Entry 7M8E (electron microscopy, 3.40 A resolution); this record covers chains C and D of the 9 polymer chains in the assembly.

== Chain C ==
Name: DNA-directed RNA polymerase subunit beta
Source organism: Escherichia coli
Notes: EC 2.7.7.6
UniProtKB: P0A8V4 (RPOB_ECO57); residue numbers follow UniProt; this construct covers 1-1342
Chain sequence (1342 residues; each row starts with the number of its first residue):
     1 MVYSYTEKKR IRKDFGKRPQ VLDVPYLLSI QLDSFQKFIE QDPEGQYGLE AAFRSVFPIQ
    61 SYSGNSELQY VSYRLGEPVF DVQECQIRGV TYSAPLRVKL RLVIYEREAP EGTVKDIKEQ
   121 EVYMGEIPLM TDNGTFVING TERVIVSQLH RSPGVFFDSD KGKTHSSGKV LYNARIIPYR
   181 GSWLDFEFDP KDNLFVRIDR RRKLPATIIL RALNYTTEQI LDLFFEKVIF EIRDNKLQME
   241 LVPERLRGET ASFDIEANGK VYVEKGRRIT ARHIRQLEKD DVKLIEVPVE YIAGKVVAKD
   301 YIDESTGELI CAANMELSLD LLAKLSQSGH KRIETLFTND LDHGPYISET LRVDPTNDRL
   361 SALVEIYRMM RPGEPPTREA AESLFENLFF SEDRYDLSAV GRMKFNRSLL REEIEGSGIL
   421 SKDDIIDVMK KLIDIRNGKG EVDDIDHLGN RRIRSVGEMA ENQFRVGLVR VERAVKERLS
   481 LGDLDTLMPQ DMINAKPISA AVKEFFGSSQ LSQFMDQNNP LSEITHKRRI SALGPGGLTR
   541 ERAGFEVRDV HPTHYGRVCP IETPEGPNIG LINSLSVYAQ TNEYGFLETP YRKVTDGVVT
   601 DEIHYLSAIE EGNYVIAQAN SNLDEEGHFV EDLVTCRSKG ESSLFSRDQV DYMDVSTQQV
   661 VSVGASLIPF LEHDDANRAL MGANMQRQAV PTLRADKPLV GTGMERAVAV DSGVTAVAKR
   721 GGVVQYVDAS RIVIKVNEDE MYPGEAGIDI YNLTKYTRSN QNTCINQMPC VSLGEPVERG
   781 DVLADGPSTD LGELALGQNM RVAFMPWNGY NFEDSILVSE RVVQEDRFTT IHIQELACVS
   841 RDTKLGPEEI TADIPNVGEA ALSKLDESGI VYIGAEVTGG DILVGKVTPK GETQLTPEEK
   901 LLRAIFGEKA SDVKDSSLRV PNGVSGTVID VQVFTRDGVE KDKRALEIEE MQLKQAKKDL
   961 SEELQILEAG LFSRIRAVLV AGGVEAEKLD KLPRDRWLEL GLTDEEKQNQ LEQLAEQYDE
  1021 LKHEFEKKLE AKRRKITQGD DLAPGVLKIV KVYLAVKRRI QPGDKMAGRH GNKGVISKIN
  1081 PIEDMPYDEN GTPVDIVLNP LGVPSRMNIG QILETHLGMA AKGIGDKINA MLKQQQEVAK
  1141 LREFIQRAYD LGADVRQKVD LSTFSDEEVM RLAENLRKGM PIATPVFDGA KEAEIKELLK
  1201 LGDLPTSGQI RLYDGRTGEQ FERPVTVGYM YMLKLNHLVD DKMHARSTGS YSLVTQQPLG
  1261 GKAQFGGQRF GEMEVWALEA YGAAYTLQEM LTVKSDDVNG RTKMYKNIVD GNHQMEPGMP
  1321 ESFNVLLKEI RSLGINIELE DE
Not modelled in the structure: 1-2
Curated features (UniProtKB/Swiss-Prot):
  - modified residue (N6-acetyllysine): Lys1022, Lys1200

== Chain D ==
Name: DNA-directed RNA polymerase subunit beta'
Source organism: Escherichia coli
Notes: EC 2.7.7.6
UniProtKB: D8ED86 (D8ED86_ECOLX); residues 1-1407 here = UniProt positions 1-1407
Chain sequence (1416 residues; each row starts with the number of its first residue):
     1 MKDLLKFLKA QTKTEEFDAI KIALASPDMI RSWSFGEVKK PETINYRTFK PERDGLFCAR
    61 IFGPVKDYEC LCGKYKRLKH RGVICEKCGV EVTQTKVRRE RMGHIELASP TAHIWFLKSL
   121 PSRIGLLLDM PLRDIERVLY FESYVVIEGG MTNLERQQIL TEEQYLDALE EFGDEFDAKM
   181 GAEAIQALLK SMDLEQECEQ LREELNETNS ETKRKKLTKR IKLLEAFVQS GNKPEWMILT
   241 VLPVLPPDLR PLVPLDGGRF ATSDLNDLYR RVINRNNRLK RLLDLAAPDI IVRNEKRMLQ
   301 EAVDALLDNG RRGRAITGSN KRPLKSLADM IKGKQGRFRQ NLLGKRVDYS GRSVITVGPY
   361 LRLHQCGLPK KMALELFKPF IYGKLELRGL ATTIKAAKKM VEREEAVVWD ILDEVIREHP
   421 VLLNRAPTLH RLGIQAFEPV LIEGKAIQLH PLVCAAYNAD FDGDQMAVHV PLTLEAQLEA
   481 RALMMSTNNI LSPANGEPII VPSQDVVLGL YYMTRDCVNA KGEGMVLTGP KEAERLYRSG
   541 LASLHARVKV RITEYEKDAN GELVAKTSLK DTTVGRAILW MIVPKGLPYS IVNQALGKKA
   601 ISKMLNTCYR ILGLKPTVIF ADQIMYTGFA YAARSGASVG IDDMVIPEKK HEIISEAEAE
   661 VAEIQEQFQS GLVTAGERYN KVIDIWAAAN DRVSKAMMDN LQTETVINRD GQEEKQVSFN
   721 SIYMMADSGA RGSAAQIRQL AGMRGLMAKP DGSIIETPIT ANFREGLNVL QYFISTHGAR
   781 KGLADTALKT ANSGYLTRRL VDVAQDLVVT EDDCGTHEGI MMTPVIEGGD VKEPLRDRVL
   841 GRVTAEDVLK PGTADILVPR NTLLHEQWCD LLEENSVDAV KVRSVVSCDT DFGVCAHCYG
   901 RDLARGHIIN KGEAIGVIAA QSIGEPGTQL TMRTFHIGGA ASRAAAESSI QVKNKGSIKL
   961 SNVKSVVNSS GKLVITSRNT ELKLIDEFGR TKESYKVPYG AVLAKGDGEQ VAGGETVANW
  1021 DPHTMPVITE VSGFVRFTDM IDGQTITRQT DELTGLSSLV VLDSAERTAG GKDLRPALKI
  1081 VDAQGNDVLI PGTDMPAQYF LPGKAIVQLE DGVQISSGDT LARIPQESGG TKDITGGLPR
  1141 VADLFEARRP KEPAILAEIS GIVSFGKETK GKRRLVITPV DGSDPYEEMI PKWRQLNVFE
  1201 GERVERGDVI SDGPEAPHDI LRLRGVHAVT RYIVNEVQDV YRLQGVKIND KHIEVIVRQM
  1261 LRKATIVNAG SSDFLEGEQV EYSRVKIANR ELEANGKVGA TYSRDLLGIT KASLATESFI
  1321 SAASFQETTR VLTEAAVAGK RDELRGLKEN VIVGRLIPAG TGYAYHQDRM RRRAAGEAPA
  1381 APQVTAEDAS ASLAELLNAG LGGSDNELEV HHHHHH
Not modelled in the structure: 1-14, 933-947, 1127-1136, 1377-1416
Construct notes: expression tag (1408-1416)
Ion coordination: Zn2+ site 1: Cys70, Cys72, Cys85, Cys88; Mg2+: Asp460, Asp462, Asp464 (shared with 1 residue of chain 3); Zn2+ site 2: Cys814, Cys888, Cys895, Cys898

== How chain C and chain D interact ==
Residue-residue contacts (225):
  Phe545(C) - Lys781(D)  hydrogen bond (backbone-side chain)
  Phe545(C) - Asp785(D)
  Phe545(C) - Leu788(D)  hydrophobic
  Arg548(C) - Arg780(D)
  Asp549(C) - Pro750(D)
  Asp549(C) - Lys781(D)  salt bridge
  Val550(C) - Pro750(D)
  Val550(C) - His777(D)
  Val550(C) - Arg780(D)
  Tyr555(C) - Val769(D)
  Pro560(C) - Thr776(D)
  Pro560(C) - Arg780(D)  hydrogen bond (backbone-side chain)
  Thr563(C) - Arg780(D)
  Gln618(C) - Leu770(D)
  Asn620(C) - Asn768(D)
  Asn620(C) - Val769(D)
  Ser642(C) - Leu770(D)
  Glu672(C) - Leu767(D)
  His673(C) - Phe763(D)  hydrogen bond (side chain-backbone)
  His673(C) - Arg764(D)
  His673(C) - Glu765(D)
  His673(C) - Gly766(D)  hydrogen bond (side chain-backbone)
  Asp674(C) - Tyr772(D)  hydrogen bond (backbone-side chain)
  Asp675(C) - Tyr772(D)  hydrogen bond (backbone-side chain)
  Ala676(C) - Tyr772(D)
  Ala676(C) - Ala779(D)  hydrophobic
  Asn677(C) - Leu783(D)
  Ala679(C) - Tyr772(D)
  Phe804(C) - Ser638(D)  hydrogen bond (backbone-side chain)
  Met805(C) - Ser638(D)
  Pro806(C) - Asp505(D)
  Pro806(C) - Ala632(D)
  Pro806(C) - Ala633(D)
  Pro806(C) - Ala637(D)
  Trp807(C) - Ala633(D)  hydrophobic
  Asn808(C) - Pro359(D)
  Asn808(C) - Ala633(D)
  Gly809(C) - Val357(D)
  Gly809(C) - Pro359(D)
  Gly809(C) - Phe629(D)
  Tyr810(C) - Pro359(D)
  Tyr810(C) - Tyr360(D)
  Phe812(C) - Ser503(D)
  Phe812(C) - Gln504(D)  hydrogen bond (backbone-side chain)
  Phe812(C) - Phe629(D)  hydrophobic
  Glu813(C) - Ala459(D)
  Glu813(C) - Asp460(D)
  Glu813(C) - Phe461(D)
  Glu813(C) - Gln504(D)
  Asp814(C) - Asp462(D)
  Ser815(C) - Phe461(D)
  Arg841(C) - Asp256(D)  salt bridge
  Arg841(C) - Gly257(D)
  Lys844(C) - Tyr46(D)  hydrogen bond (side chain-backbone)
  Lys844(C) - Arg47(D)
  Gly1063(C) - Val354(D)
  Lys1073(C) - Asp462(D)
  Val1075(C) - Phe461(D)
  Val1075(C) - Asp462(D)
  Val1075(C) - Gly463(D)
  Ile1076(C) - Thr356(D)
  Ser1077(C) - Thr356(D)  hydrogen bond
  Pro1100(C) - Ala637(D)
  Pro1100(C) - Met725(D)
  Leu1101(C) - Gln504(D)
  Leu1101(C) - Met725(D)  hydrophobic
  Leu1101(C) - Ala730(D)  hydrophobic
  Leu1101(C) - Arg731(D)
  Pro1104(C) - Met725(D)  hydrophobic
  Pro1104(C) - Gln736(D)
  Ser1105(C) - Arg731(D)  hydrogen bond
  Ser1105(C) - Gln736(D)  hydrogen bond (backbone-side chain)
  Arg1106(C) - Arg731(D)
  Arg1106(C) - Gln736(D)
  Met1107(C) - Gln736(D)
  Met1107(C) - Gln739(D)
  Met1107(C) - Leu740(D)  hydrophobic
  Met1107(C) - Phe763(D)  hydrophobic
  Ile1109(C) - Met644(D)  hydrophobic
  Ile1112(C) - Ile641(D)
  His1116(C) - Ile641(D)
  Phe1187(C) - Asn768(D)
  Glu1192(C) - Arg764(D)
  Lys1196(C) - Asp642(D)  salt bridge
  Ser1207(C) - Asp642(D)
  Glu1219(C) - Arg634(D)  salt bridge
  Glu1222(C) - Arg634(D)
  Glu1222(C) - Ser635(D)  hydrogen bond (backbone-backbone)
  Arg1223(C) - Ser635(D)  hydrogen bond (backbone-backbone)
  Arg1223(C) - Gly636(D)
  Arg1223(C) - Phe719(D)  hydrogen bond (side chain-backbone)
  Arg1223(C) - Ser721(D)  hydrogen bond
  Arg1223(C) - Met724(D)
  Val1225(C) - Ser638(D)
  Thr1226(C) - Ser638(D)
  Thr1226(C) - Val639(D)
  Val1239(C) - Lys445(D)
  Asp1240(C) - Lys445(D)  salt bridge
  Lys1242(C) - Arg352(D)
  Lys1242(C) - Gln465(D)
  Met1243(C) - Arg352(D)
  Met1243(C) - Lys371(D)
  Met1243(C) - Met372(D)  hydrophobic
  Met1243(C) - Lys445(D)
  His1244(C) - Gly351(D)
  His1244(C) - Arg352(D)  hydrogen bond (backbone-backbone)
  Ala1245(C) - Ser350(D)
  Ala1245(C) - Met372(D)  hydrophobic
  Ala1245(C) - Glu375(D)
  Arg1246(C) - Asp348(D)
  Arg1246(C) - Tyr349(D)  hydrogen bond (backbone-backbone)
  Arg1246(C) - Ser350(D)  hydrogen bond (backbone-backbone)
  Ser1247(C) - Tyr349(D)
  Ser1247(C) - Glu375(D)
  Tyr1251(C) - Asp348(D)
  Leu1253(C) - Arg99(D)  hydrogen bond (backbone-side chain)
  Leu1253(C) - Pro251(D)  hydrophobic
  Val1254(C) - Arg99(D)
  Val1254(C) - Asp248(D)
  Val1254(C) - Leu249(D)
  Thr1255(C) - Asn341(D)
  Gln1257(C) - Asn341(D)  hydrogen bond
  Gln1257(C) - Lys345(D)
  Pro1258(C) - Arg346(D)
  Leu1259(C) - Arg346(D)
  Gly1260(C) - Arg346(D)
  Gly1267(C) - Arg346(D)  hydrogen bond (backbone-side chain)
  Gly1267(C) - Val347(D)
  Gln1268(C) - Arg346(D)
  Gln1268(C) - Val347(D)  hydrogen bond (backbone-backbone)
  Gln1268(C) - Ser350(D)  hydrogen bond (backbone-side chain)
  Gln1268(C) - Arg352(D)  hydrogen bond
  Arg1269(C) - Gln340(D)
  Arg1269(C) - Gly344(D)  hydrogen bond (side chain-backbone)
  Arg1269(C) - Lys345(D)
  Arg1269(C) - Arg346(D)
  Phe1270(C) - Gly344(D)
  Phe1270(C) - Lys345(D)  hydrogen bond (backbone-backbone)
  Phe1270(C) - Val347(D)  hydrophobic
  Glu1274(C) - Asn424(D)  hydrogen bond
  Glu1274(C) - Thr428(D)
  Val1275(C) - Leu343(D)
  Trp1276(C) - Val801(D)
  Trp1276(C) - Val917(D)
  Trp1276(C) - Gln921(D)  hydrogen bond (backbone-side chain)
  Ala1277(C) - Thr428(D)
  Ala1277(C) - Gln921(D)
  Leu1278(C) - Ile434(D)  hydrophobic
  Leu1278(C) - Met484(D)  hydrophobic
  Glu1279(C) - Leu1347(D)
  Ala1280(C) - Arg431(D)
  Tyr1281(C) - Arg431(D)  hydrogen bond (side chain-backbone)
  Tyr1281(C) - Ile434(D)
  Tyr1281(C) - Met484(D)  hydrophobic
  Tyr1281(C) - Asn489(D)
  Gly1282(C) - Gly1360(D)
  Gly1282(C) - Thr1361(D)  hydrogen bond (backbone-backbone)
  Ala1283(C) - Glu479(D)
  Ala1283(C) - Met484(D)  hydrophobic
  Ala1284(C) - Glu479(D)
  Ala1284(C) - Leu1356(D)
  Ala1284(C) - Gly1362(D)
  Tyr1285(C) - Glu479(D)
  Tyr1285(C) - Thr1361(D)
  Thr1286(C) - Ala476(D)
  Thr1286(C) - Glu479(D)
  Gln1288(C) - Leu1356(D)
  Glu1289(C) - Leu472(D)  hydrogen bond (side chain-backbone)
  Glu1289(C) - Thr473(D)  hydrogen bond (side chain-backbone)
  Leu1291(C) - Lys345(D)  hydrogen bond (backbone-side chain)
  Leu1291(C) - Val1351(D)
  Lys1294(C) - Asp348(D)
  Lys1294(C) - Tyr349(D)
  Lys1294(C) - Val470(D)  hydrogen bond (side chain-backbone)
  Lys1294(C) - Leu472(D)
  Ser1295(C) - Lys345(D)
  Ser1295(C) - Arg346(D)  hydrogen bond (side chain-backbone)
  Asp1296(C) - Lys345(D)  salt bridge
  Tyr1305(C) - Tyr382(D)
  Ile1308(C) - Pro379(D)  hydrophobic
  Val1309(C) - Gly383(D)
  His1313(C) - Phe380(D)
  His1313(C) - Thr473(D)
  His1313(C) - Leu474(D)
  Met1319(C) - Phe17(D)  hydrophobic
  Pro1320(C) - Lys345(D)
  Pro1320(C) - Val1353(D)
  Glu1321(C) - Arg99(D)  salt bridge
  Ser1322(C) - Asn341(D)
  Ser1322(C) - Leu342(D)
  Phe1323(C) - Ile20(D)  hydrophobic
  Val1325(C) - Arg99(D)
  Val1325(C) - Leu249(D)  hydrophobic
  Val1325(C) - Arg337(D)
  Leu1326(C) - Phe338(D)  hydrophobic
  Lys1328(C) - Glu100(D)
  Glu1329(C) - Met330(D)
  Glu1329(C) - Arg337(D)  salt bridge
  Arg1331(C) - Trp33(D)
  Ser1332(C) - Pro243(D)
  Ser1332(C) - Leu245(D)
  Ser1332(C) - Leu327(D)
  Leu1333(C) - His113(D)  hydrogen bond (backbone-side chain)
  Leu1333(C) - Trp115(D)  hydrophobic
  Leu1333(C) - Leu307(D)  hydrophobic
  Gly1334(C) - Ala25(D)
  Ile1335(C) - Ile22(D)  hydrophobic
  Ile1335(C) - Ala23(D)
  Ile1335(C) - Phe116(D)  hydrophobic
  Ile1335(C) - Ala1336(D)  hydrophobic
  Asn1336(C) - Lys21(D)
  Asn1336(C) - Ala23(D)
  Asn1336(C) - Met29(D)
  Asn1336(C) - Trp33(D)
  Ile1337(C) - Ile20(D)  hydrophobic
  Ile1337(C) - Lys21(D)
  Ile1337(C) - Ile22(D)  hydrophobic
  Glu1338(C) - Lys21(D)  hydrogen bond (backbone-backbone)
  Leu1339(C) - Phe17(D)  hydrophobic
  Leu1339(C) - Ala19(D)
  Leu1339(C) - Ile20(D)  hydrophobic
  Glu1340(C) - Phe17(D)
  Glu1340(C) - Ala19(D)  hydrogen bond (backbone-backbone)
  Glu1340(C) - Lys21(D)
  Glu1342(C) - Glu16(D)
Also at the interface, not in a pair above, chain C (144 interface residues in all): His551, Ile561, Glu562, Glu565, Gly566, Thr657, Val660, Leu671, Gln1061, Lys1065, Asn1099, Val1103, Leu1113, Gln1209, Phe1221, Thr1248, Gln1256, Gly1261, Phe1265, Glu1272, Met1273, Leu1287, Met1290, Thr1292, Met1304, Gln1314, Ile1330, Asp1341
Also at the interface, not in a pair above, chain D (170 interface residues in all): Glu15, Asp18, Leu24, Met102, Tyr269, Ile331, Arg339, Ser353, Ile355, Pro369, Leu376, Lys378, Ile394, Leu422, Ala426, Leu432, Gln435, Ala446, His469, Pro471, Glu475, Leu483, Leu508, Tyr512, Tyr537, Gly640, Ile722, Gly732, Thr757, Phe773, Ala787, Thr797, Arg798, Glu913, Ala914, Ile918, Phe1319, Arg1341, Ile1352, Gly1354, Arg1355, Ile1357, Ala1359, Tyr1365

== In short ==
144 residues of chain C and 170 residues of chain D are in contact, with 39 hydrogen bonds and 8 salt bridges.
Among the polar pairs are Asp549(C)-Lys781(D), Arg841(C)-Asp256(D) and Lys1196(C)-Asp642(D). Cys70(D),
Cys72(D), Cys85(D) and Cys88(D) form the Zn2+ site 1.
Chain C is DNA-directed RNA polymerase subunit beta and chain D is DNA-directed RNA polymerase subunit beta',
both from Escherichia coli; the structure, E.coli RNAP-RapA elongation complex, was determined by electron
microscopy.
